Entry 7U6H (X-ray diffraction, 2.00 A resolution); this record covers chain A.

# Chain A
Molecule: Halogenase D
Source organism: Pseudomonas kilonensis
Reference sequence: A0A0F4XRB2 (A0A0F4XRB2_9PSED); residues 1-264 here = UniProt positions 1-264
Amino-acid sequence (264 residues; row label = number of the first residue in the row):
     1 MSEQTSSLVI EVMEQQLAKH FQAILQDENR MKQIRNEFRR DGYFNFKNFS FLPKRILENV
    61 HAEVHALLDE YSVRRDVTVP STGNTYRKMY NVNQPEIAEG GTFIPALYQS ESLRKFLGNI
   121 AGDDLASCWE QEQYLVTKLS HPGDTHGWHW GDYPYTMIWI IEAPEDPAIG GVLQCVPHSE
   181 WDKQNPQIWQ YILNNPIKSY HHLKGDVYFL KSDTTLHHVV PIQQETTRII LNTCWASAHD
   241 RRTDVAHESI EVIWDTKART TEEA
Unresolved in the structure: 1-6, 260-264
Ion coordination: Ni2+: His-149, His-217 (together with 2-oxoglutaric acid, chloride ion)
Residues lining bound ligands:
  - 2-oxoglutaric acid (AKG): His-146, His-149, Ile-158, Leu-173, Tyr-208, His-217, Val-219, Arg-228, Ile-230, Asn-232
  - L-ornithine (ORN): Val-79, Thr-82, Arg-87, Glu-132, Leu-135, His-146, His-149, Trp-150, Gly-151, Trp-181, Asn-232, Cys-234, Ser-249, Ile-250, Ile-253, Trp-254
From the paper describing this entry:
  - Ni2+ coordination: His-149, His-217
  - binding site for L-ornithine: Ile-250, Ile-253, Trp-254
  - specificity-determining residues: Trp-254
  - mutagenesis - W254F (Kd 0.13 mM): increased binding to lysine
  - mutagenesis - W254F (28 min-1): increased catalytic activity on lysine
  - mutagenesis - I250M/I253M/W254F: decreased catalytic activity on lysine
  - mutagenesis - I250M/I253M/W254F: decreased catalytic activity on ornithine

# In short
Bound to chain A: L-ornithine and 2-oxoglutaric acid. The Ni2+ site is built by His-149 and His-217. The paper
reports a binding site for L-ornithine at Ile-250, Ile-253 and Trp-254; W254F increases binding to lysine.
Chain A is Halogenase D (Pseudomonas kilonensis); the structure, HalD with ornithine and alpha-ketoglutarate,
was determined by X-ray diffraction, deposited together with 7U6I and 7U6J.
